Entry 1WMY (X-ray diffraction, 2.00 A resolution); this record covers chains A and B.

Chain A (and B):
Molecule: lectin CEL-I, N-acetyl-D-galactosamine-specific C-type
Source organism: Cucumaria echinata
Notes: chain B of this document is another copy of the same molecule, construct and numbering; everything in this record applies to it too
UniProt: Q7M462 (Q7M462_9ECHN); numbering as in UniProt (aligned over 1-140)
Chain sequence (140 residues; row label = number of the first residue in the row):
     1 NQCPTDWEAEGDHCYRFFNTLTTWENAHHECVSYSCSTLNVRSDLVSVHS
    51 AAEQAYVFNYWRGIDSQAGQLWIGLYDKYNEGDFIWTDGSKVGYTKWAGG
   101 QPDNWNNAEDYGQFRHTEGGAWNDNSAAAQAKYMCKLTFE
Disulfide bonds: Cys3-Cys14, Cys31-Cys135

Chain A / chain B interface:
Residue-residue contacts (41; chain A residue first):
  Asn1(A) with Gln2(B); Asp12(B)
  Gln2(A) with Asn1(B); Gln2(B), hydrogen bond (backbone-side chain); Cys3(B); Ala9(B); Gly11(B), hydrogen bond (side chain-backbone); His13(B); Cys14(B); Phe139(B)
  Cys3(A) with Gln2(B); Phe139(B)
  Pro4(A) with Leu39(B); Phe139(B)
  Thr5(A) with Phe139(B); Glu140(B), hydrogen bond (side chain-backbone)
  Trp7(A) with Leu39(B)
  Ala9(A) with Gln2(B)
  Gly11(A) with Gln2(B), hydrogen bond (backbone-side chain)
  Asp12(A) with Asn1(B)
  His13(A) with Gln2(B)
  Cys14(A) with Gln2(B)
  Ser33(A) with Thr38(B)
  Tyr34(A) with Thr38(B), hydrogen bond (backbone-side chain); Leu39(B)
  Ser35(A) with Thr38(B)
  Cys36(A) with Cys36(B), disulfide
  Thr38(A) with Ser33(B); Tyr34(B); Ser35(B), hydrogen bond (side chain-backbone); Cys36(B), hydrogen bond
  Leu39(A) with Pro4(B); Trp7(B); Tyr34(B); Cys36(B), hydrophobic
  Val41(A) with Leu39(B), hydrophobic
  Phe139(A) with Gln2(B); Cys3(B); Pro4(B), hydrophobic; Thr5(B)
  Glu140(A) with Thr5(B), hydrogen bond (backbone-side chain)
Also at the interface, not in a pair above, chain A (22 interface residues in all): Asn40, Leu137
Also at the interface, not in a pair above, chain B (22 interface residues in all): Glu10, Val41, Leu137
Cross-chain cystine bridges: Cys36(A)-Cys36(B)

Summary:
Chain A and chain B each contribute 22 residues to their interface; the contacts include 1 disulfide bond and
8 hydrogen bonds. Polar pairs include Gln2(A)-Gln2(B), Gln2(A)-Gly11(B) and Thr5(A)-Glu140(B).
Both chains are lectin CEL-I, N-acetyl-D-galactosamine-specific C-type (Cucumaria echinata). Entry 1WMY
(Crystal Structure of C-type Lectin CEL-I from Cucumaria echinata) was determined by X-ray diffraction (same
publication as 1WMZ).
